7L05 - chains B and C of the 6 polymer chains in the assembly; structure by X-ray diffraction, 2.21 A resolution.

[Chain B]
Name: Tubulin beta chain
From: Sus scrofa
UniProt: P02554 (TBB_PIG); the author numbering skips numbers that UniProt does not, so the offset changes along the chain: 1-358 = UniProt 1-358; 367-453 = UniProt 359-445
Amino-acid sequence (445 residues; row label = number of the first residue in the row; note: 8 numbers in that range are skipped by the numbering (no residue carries them; nothing is unmodelled there)):
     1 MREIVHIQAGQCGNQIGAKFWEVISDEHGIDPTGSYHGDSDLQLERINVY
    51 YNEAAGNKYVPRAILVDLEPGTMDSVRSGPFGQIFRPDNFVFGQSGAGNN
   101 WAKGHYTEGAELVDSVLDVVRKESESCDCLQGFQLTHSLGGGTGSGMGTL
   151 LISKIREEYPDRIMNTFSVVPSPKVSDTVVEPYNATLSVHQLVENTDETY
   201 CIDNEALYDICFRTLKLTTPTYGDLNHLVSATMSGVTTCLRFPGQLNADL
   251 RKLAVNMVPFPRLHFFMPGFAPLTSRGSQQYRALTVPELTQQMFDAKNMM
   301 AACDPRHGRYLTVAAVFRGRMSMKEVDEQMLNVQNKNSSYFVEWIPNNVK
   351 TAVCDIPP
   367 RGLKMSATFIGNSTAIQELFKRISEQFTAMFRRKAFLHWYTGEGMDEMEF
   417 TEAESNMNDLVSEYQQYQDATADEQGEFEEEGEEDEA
Disordered / not traced: 276-281, 367, 437-453
Bound ions: Mg2+: Gln11 (together with GDP); Ca2+: Glu111 (shared with Glu284(C) of chain C)
Ligand contacts: GDP (guanosine-5'-diphosphate): Gly10, Gln11, Cys12, Gln15, Ile16, Asp67, Asn99, Ser138, Gly140, Gly141, Gly142, Thr143, Gly144, Val169, Pro171, Val175, Asp177, Glu181, Asn204, Leu207, Tyr222, Leu225, Asn226
Swiss-Prot annotation at these positions:
  - motif: Met1 to Ile4 (MREI motif)
  - binding site (GTP): Gln11, Glu69, Ser138, Gly142, Thr143, Gly144, Asn204, Asn226
  - binding site (Mg(2+)): Glu69
  - modified residue: Ser40 (Phosphoserine), Lys58 (N6-acetyllysine), Ser172 (Phosphoserine), Thr285 (Phosphothreonine), Thr290 (Phosphothreonine), Arg318 (Omega-N-methylarginine), Glu446 (5-glutamyl polyglutamate)
  - cross-link (Glycyl lysine isopeptide (Lys-Gly)): Lys58 (interchain with G-Cter in ubiquitin), Lys324 (interchain with G-Cter in ubiquitin)

[Chain C]
Name: Tubulin alpha-1B chain
From: Sus scrofa
UniProt: Q2XVP4 (TBA1B_PIG); residues 1-451 here = UniProt positions 1-451
Amino-acid sequence (451 residues; row label = number of the first residue in the row):
     1 MRECISIHVGQAGVQIGNACWELYCLEHGIQPDGQMPSDKTIGGGDDSFN
    51 TFFSETGAGKHVPRAVFVDLEPTVIDEVRTGTYRQLFHPEQLITGKEDAA
   101 NNYARGHYTIGKEIIDLVLDRIRKLADQCTGLQGFLVFHSFGGGTGSGFT
   151 SLLMERLSVDYGKKSKLEFSIYPAPQVSTAVVEPYNSILTTHTTLEHSDC
   201 AFMVDNEAIYDICRRNLDIERPTYTNLNRLISQIVSSITASLRFDGALNV
   251 DLTEFQTNLVPYPRIHFPLATYAPVISAEKAYHEQLSVAEITNACFEPAN
   301 QMVKCDPRHGKYMACCLLYRGDVVPKDVNAAIATIKTKRSIQFVDWCPTG
   351 FKVGINYQPPTVVPGGDLAKVQRAVCMLSNTTAIAEAWARLDHKFDLMYA
   401 KRAFVHWYVGEGMEEGEFSEAREDMAALEKDYEEVGVDSVEGEGEEEGEE
   451 Y
Disordered / not traced: 441-451
Bound ions: Ca2+ site 1: Asp39, Thr41, Gly44, Glu55; Ca2+ site 2: Glu284 (shared with Glu111(B) of chain B)
Ligand contacts: GTP (guanosine-5'-triphosphate): Gly10, Gln11, Ala12, Gln15, Ile16, Asp69, Asp98, Ala99, Ala100, Asn101, Ser140, Gly142, Gly143, Gly144, Thr145, Gly146, Ile171, Pro173, Val177, Ser178, Thr179, Glu183, Asn206, Tyr224, Leu227, Asn228, Ile231
Swiss-Prot annotation at these positions:
  - motif: Met1 to Cys4 (MREC motif)
  - active site: Glu254
  - binding site (GTP): Gly10, Gln11, Ala12, Gln15, Glu71, Ala99, Ser140, Gly143, Gly144, Thr145, Gly146, Thr179, Glu183, Asn206, Tyr224, Asn228, Leu252
  - binding site (Mg(2+)): Glu71
  - site: Tyr451 (Involved in polymerization)
  - modified residue: Lys40 (N6,N6,N6-trimethyllysine), Ser48 (Phosphoserine), Ser232 (Phosphoserine), Tyr282 (3'-nitrotyrosine), Arg339 (Omega-N-methylarginine), Ser439 (Phosphoserine), Glu443 (5-glutamyl polyglutamate), Glu445 (5-glutamyl polyglutamate), Tyr451 (3'-nitrotyrosine)
  - cross-link (Glycyl lysine isopeptide (Lys-Gly)): Lys326 (interchain with G-Cter in ubiquitin), Lys370 (interchain with G-Cter in ubiquitin)

[Chain B / chain C interface]
Residue-residue contacts (36):
  Gln94(B) - Met1(C)
  Asn99(B) - Glu254(C)
  Asp177(B) - Glu254(C)
  Asp177(B) - Lys352(C)  hydrogen bond (backbone-side chain)
  Thr178(B) - Glu254(C)
  Thr178(B) - Asn258(C)
  Val179(B) - Asn258(C)  hydrogen bond (backbone-side chain)
  Val179(B) - Pro348(C)  hydrophobic
  Val180(B) - Thr257(C)
  Thr219(B) - Lys326(C)
  Ala395(B) - Trp346(C)
  Met396(B) - Trp346(C)
  Arg398(B) - Asp345(C)  salt bridge
  Arg398(B) - Ser439(C)  hydrogen bond
  Arg399(B) - Tyr262(C)  hydrogen bond (backbone-side chain)
  Arg399(B) - Trp346(C)
  Arg399(B) - Glu434(C)  hydrogen bond (side chain-backbone)
  Arg399(B) - Val435(C)
  Arg399(B) - Val437(C)  hydrogen bond (side chain-backbone)
  Arg399(B) - Asp438(C)
  Arg399(B) - Ser439(C)  hydrogen bond
  Lys400(B) - Tyr262(C)
  Ala401(B) - Pro261(C)
  Ala401(B) - Tyr262(C)
  Ala401(B) - Trp346(C)  hydrophobic
  Phe402(B) - Thr257(C)
  Phe402(B) - Asn258(C)
  Phe402(B) - Val260(C)
  Phe402(B) - Pro261(C)  hydrogen bond (backbone-backbone)
  His404(B) - Val260(C)  hydrogen bond (side chain-backbone)
  His404(B) - Pro261(C)
  His404(B) - Tyr262(C)
  His404(B) - Pro263(C)
  Trp405(B) - Gln256(C)
  Trp405(B) - Thr257(C)  hydrogen bond (side chain-backbone)
  Trp405(B) - Val260(C)  hydrogen bond (side chain-backbone)
Interface residues without a listed pair, chain B (19 interface residues in all): Ser95, Gly98, Leu403
Interface residues without a listed pair, chain C (23 interface residues in all): Arg2, Pro325, Asn329, Cys347

[In short]
19 residues of chain B face 23 of chain C across their interface, with 11 hydrogen bonds and 1 salt bridge.
Polar contacts include Arg398(B)-Asp345(C), Asp177(B)-Lys352(C) and Val179(B)-Asn258(C). Bound to chain B:
GDP. Ligands of chain C: GTP.
Chain B is Tubulin beta chain and chain C is Tubulin alpha-1B chain, both from Sus scrofa; the structure,
Complex of novel maytansinoid M24 bound to T2R-TTL (two tubulin alpha/beta heterodimers, RB3 stathmin-like
domain, and ..., was determined by X-ray diffraction.
